PDB entry 7Y7M | electron microscopy, 3.05 A resolution | chains B and C of the 6 polymer chains in the assembly

Chain B:
Name: Capsid protein VP2
Organism: Coxsackievirus A16
Notes: EC 3.4.22.29, 3.6.1.15, 3.4.22.28, 2.7.7.48
Reference sequence: A9LXZ4 (A9LXZ4_9ENTO); residues 1-254 here correspond to UniProt positions 70-323 (UniProt number = residue number + 69)
Sequence (254 residues; each row starts with the number of its first residue):
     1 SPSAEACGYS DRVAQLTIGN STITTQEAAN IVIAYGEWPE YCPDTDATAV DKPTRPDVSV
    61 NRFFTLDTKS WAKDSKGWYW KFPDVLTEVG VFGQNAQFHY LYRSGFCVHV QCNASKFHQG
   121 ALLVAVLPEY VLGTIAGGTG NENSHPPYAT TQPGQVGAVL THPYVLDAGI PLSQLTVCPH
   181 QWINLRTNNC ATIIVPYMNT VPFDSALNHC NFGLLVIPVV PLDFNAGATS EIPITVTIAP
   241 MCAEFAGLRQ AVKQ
Disordered / not traced: 1-9
Reported in the primary citation:
  - mutagenesis - V159F: decreased growth

Chain C:
Name: Capsid protein VP3
Organism: Coxsackievirus A16
Notes: EC 3.4.22.29, 3.6.1.15, 3.4.22.28, 2.7.7.48
Reference sequence: A9LXZ4 (A9LXZ4_9ENTO); residues 1-242 here correspond to UniProt positions 324-565 (UniProt number = residue number + 323)
Sequence (242 residues; numbered 1 to 242; the number before each row is that of its first residue):
     1 GIPTELKPGT NQFLTTDDGV SAPILPGFHP TPPIHIPGEV RNLLEICRVE TILEVNNLKT
    61 NETTPMQRLC FPVSVQSKTG ELCAAFRADP GRDGPWQSTI LGQLCRYYTQ WSGSLEVTFM
   121 FAGSFMATGK MLIAYTPPGG SVPADRITAM LGTHVIWDFG LQSSVTLVVP WISNTHYRAH
   181 ARAGYFDYYT TGIITIWYQT NYVVPIGAPT TAYIVALAAA QDNFTMKLCK DTEDIEQTAN
   241 IQ

How chain B and chain C interact:
Contacting residue pairs (62):
  Tyr-35(B) / Gly-38(C)
  Glu-37(B) / His-35(C)  salt bridge
  Glu-37(B) / Pro-37(C)
  Glu-37(B) / Gly-38(C)
  Asp-46(B) / Pro-33(C)
  Asp-46(B) / Ile-34(C)
  Asp-46(B) / His-35(C)
  Lys-116(B) / Ser-124(C)
  Lys-116(B) / Phe-125(C)  hydrogen bond (backbone-backbone)
  Lys-116(B) / Met-126(C)
  Phe-117(B) / Ile-206(C)
  Phe-117(B) / Gly-207(C)
  Phe-117(B) / Ala-208(C)
  Phe-117(B) / Pro-209(C)
  His-118(B) / Ser-124(C)
  Gln-119(B) / Ala-122(C)
  Gln-119(B) / Gly-123(C)
  Gln-119(B) / Ser-124(C)
  Gln-119(B) / Pro-209(C)
  Gln-119(B) / Thr-211(C)  hydrogen bond (side chain-backbone)
  Gln-119(B) / Ala-212(C)
  Gly-120(B) / Ala-122(C)
  Tyr-164(B) / Glu-54(C)  hydrogen bond
  Tyr-164(B) / Pro-65(C)
  Tyr-164(B) / Arg-68(C)  hydrogen bond
  Leu-172(B) / Met-66(C)  hydrophobic
  Leu-172(B) / Leu-69(C)  hydrophobic
  Ser-173(B) / Thr-51(C)
  Ser-173(B) / Ile-52(C)  hydrogen bond (backbone-backbone)
  Ser-173(B) / Glu-54(C)
  Ser-173(B) / Leu-69(C)
  Ser-173(B) / Ser-98(C)
  Gln-174(B) / Ser-98(C)
  Gln-174(B) / Ile-100(C)
  Gln-174(B) / Gln-103(C)
  Thr-176(B) / Val-49(C)
  Thr-176(B) / Glu-50(C)  hydrogen bond (side chain-backbone)
  Thr-176(B) / Thr-51(C)
  Val-177(B) / Val-49(C)  hydrophobic
  Trp-182(B) / Ile-52(C)  hydrophobic
  Trp-182(B) / Met-120(C)  hydrophobic
  Asn-184(B) / Met-120(C)
  Asn-184(B) / Phe-121(C)  hydrogen bond (side chain-backbone)
  Asn-184(B) / Ala-122(C)
  Asn-184(B) / Ser-163(C)
  Arg-186(B) / Phe-121(C)
  Arg-186(B) / Gly-123(C)
  Arg-186(B) / Ser-124(C)  hydrogen bond (side chain-backbone)
  Arg-186(B) / Phe-125(C)
  Arg-186(B) / Gly-160(C)  hydrogen bond (side chain-backbone)
  Arg-186(B) / Ser-163(C)
  Thr-187(B) / Ser-163(C)
  Tyr-197(B) / Pro-37(C)
  Asn-199(B) / Ile-36(C)
  Thr-200(B) / Ile-34(C)
  Pro-218(B) / Met-66(C)
  Val-219(B) / Leu-69(C)  hydrophobic
  Val-220(B) / Ala-122(C)  hydrophobic
  Asp-223(B) / Pro-209(C)
  Asn-225(B) / Gly-207(C)  hydrogen bond (side chain-backbone)
  Asn-225(B) / Ala-208(C)
  Asn-225(B) / Pro-209(C)
Also at the interface, not in a pair above, chain B (35 interface residues in all): Arg-12, Ala-121, Pro-163, Pro-196, Met-198, Val-201, Pro-202, Ile-217, Phe-224
Also at the interface, not in a pair above, chain C (40 interface residues in all): Ile-46, Thr-99, Ala-127, Leu-161, Pro-205, Tyr-213, Val-215

Overview:
35 residues of chain B face 40 of chain C across their interface, with 10 hydrogen bonds and 1 salt bridge.
Polar pairs include Glu-37(B)/His-35(C), Gln-119(B)/Thr-211(C) and Tyr-164(B)/Glu-54(C). The paper reports
that V159F of chain B reduces growth.
Chain B is Capsid protein VP2 and chain C is Capsid protein VP3, both from Coxsackievirus A16; the structure,
The structure of coxsackievirus A16 mature virion in complex with Fab 8C4, was determined by electron
microscopy together with 7YV2, 7YV7, 7YRF, 7YRH and 7YMS from the same study.
